PDB entry 8BD5 | electron microscopy, 3.30 A resolution | chains B and Q of the 13 polymer chains in the assembly

# Chain B
Molecule: sgRNA
Sequence (256 nucleotides; numbered -1 to 254; the number before each row is that of its first residue; numbers below 1 keep their minus sign (G-1 is residue -1)):
    -1 GGAUAUUAAUAGCGCCGCAAUUCAUGCUGCUUGCAGCCUCUGAAUUUUGU
    49 UAAAUGAGGGUUAGUUUGACUGUAUAAAUACAGUCUUGCUUUCUGACCCU
    99 GGUAGCUGCUCACCCUGAUGCUGCUGUCAAUAGACAGGAUAGGUGCGCUC
   149 CCAGCAAUAAGGGCGCGGAUGUACUGCUGUAGUGGCUACUGAAUCACCCC
   199 CGAUCAAGGGGGAACCCUAAAUGGGUUGAAAGGAGAAGUCAUUUAAUAAG
   249 GCCACU
Unresolved in the structure: -1 to 4, 251-254

# Chain Q
Name: TniQ (Homology model)
Organism: Scytonema hofmannii
UniProtKB: A0A8J0PCL5 (A0A8J0PCL5_9CYAN); residue numbers follow UniProt; this construct covers 1-167
Chain sequence (167 residues; numbered 1 to 167; the number before each row is that of its first residue):
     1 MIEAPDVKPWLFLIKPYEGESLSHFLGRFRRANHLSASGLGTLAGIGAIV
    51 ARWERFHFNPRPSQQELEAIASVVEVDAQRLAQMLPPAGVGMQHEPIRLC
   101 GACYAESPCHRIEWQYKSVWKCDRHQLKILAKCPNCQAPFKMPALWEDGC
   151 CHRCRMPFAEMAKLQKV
Unresolved in the structure: 1-6
Bound ions: Zn2+ site 1: Cys100, Cys103, Cys122, His125; Zn2+ site 2: Cys133, Cys136, Cys151, Cys154
What the authors report for this chain:
  - binding site for sgRNA (chain B): His57, Gln93, Arg98, Trp120, Lys128, Lys132, Gln137
  - binding site for DNA target strand: Ser36, Ser38, His57, Asn59
  - contacts within the chain: His57-His94 (hydrogen bond)

# Interface between chain B and chain Q
Pairs across the interface - 31 pairs, chain B then chain Q:
  G161(B) - Lys141(Q)  phosphate contact
  G161(B) - His152(Q)  salt bridge to the phosphate
  C162(B) - Arg153(Q)  salt bridge to the phosphate
  G163(B) - Arg153(Q)  salt bridge to the phosphate
  A167(B) - Lys132(Q)  base contact
  A167(B) - Gln137(Q)  base contact
  U168(B) - Lys132(Q)  hydrogen bond to the base
  G169(B) - Trp120(Q)  base contact
  G169(B) - Lys128(Q)  salt bridge to the phosphate
  U170(B) - Gln93(Q)  hydrogen bond to the phosphate
  U170(B) - Arg98(Q)  base contact
  U170(B) - Tyr116(Q)  base contact
  U170(B) - Lys117(Q)  hydrogen bond to the base
  U170(B) - Val119(Q)  base contact
  U170(B) - Trp120(Q)  base contact
  U170(B) - Ala131(Q)  phosphate contact
  A171(B) - Gln93(Q)  phosphate contact
  A171(B) - Glu95(Q)  phosphate contact
  A171(B) - Pro96(Q)  phosphate contact
  A247(B) - His57(Q)  base contact
  A247(B) - Asn59(Q)  base contact
  A247(B) - Met92(Q)  sugar contact
  A247(B) - His94(Q)  hydrogen bond to the sugar
  A247(B) - Lys117(Q)  salt bridge to the phosphate
  G248(B) - Phe58(Q)  base contact
  G248(B) - Asn59(Q)  base contact
  G248(B) - Pro60(Q)  base contact
  G248(B) - Arg61(Q)  hydrogen bond to the sugar
  G248(B) - Met92(Q)  hydrogen bond to the phosphate
  G249(B) - Arg61(Q)  hydrogen bond to the base
  C250(B) - Arg61(Q)  base contact
Interface residues without a listed pair, chain Q (25 interface residues in all): Phe56, Gly91, Ser118

# Overview
The interface between chain B and chain Q involves 12 residues on one side and 25 on the other; the contacts
include 7 hydrogen bonds and 5 salt bridges. Among the polar pairs are U168(B)-Lys132(Q), U170(B)-Lys117(Q)
and G249(B)-Arg61(Q). From the paper: a binding site for sgRNA (chain B) at His57(Q), Gln93(Q) and Arg98(Q)
among others; a binding site for DNA target strand at Ser36(Q), Ser38(Q) and His57(Q) among others.
Here chain B is sgRNA and chain Q is TniQ (Homology model) (Scytonema hofmannii). Entry 8BD5
(Cas12k-sgRNA-dsDNA-S15-TniQ-TnsC transposon recruitment complex) was determined by electron microscopy (same
publication as 8BD4 and 8BD6).
